1KB9 - chains C and G of the 11 polymer chains in the assembly; structure by X-ray diffraction, 2.30 A resolution.

Chain C:
Molecule: Cytochrome B
From: Saccharomyces cerevisiae
UniProt: P00163 (CYB_YEAST); numbering as in UniProt (aligned over 1-385)
Sequence (385 residues; numbered 1 to 385; the number before each row is that of its first residue):
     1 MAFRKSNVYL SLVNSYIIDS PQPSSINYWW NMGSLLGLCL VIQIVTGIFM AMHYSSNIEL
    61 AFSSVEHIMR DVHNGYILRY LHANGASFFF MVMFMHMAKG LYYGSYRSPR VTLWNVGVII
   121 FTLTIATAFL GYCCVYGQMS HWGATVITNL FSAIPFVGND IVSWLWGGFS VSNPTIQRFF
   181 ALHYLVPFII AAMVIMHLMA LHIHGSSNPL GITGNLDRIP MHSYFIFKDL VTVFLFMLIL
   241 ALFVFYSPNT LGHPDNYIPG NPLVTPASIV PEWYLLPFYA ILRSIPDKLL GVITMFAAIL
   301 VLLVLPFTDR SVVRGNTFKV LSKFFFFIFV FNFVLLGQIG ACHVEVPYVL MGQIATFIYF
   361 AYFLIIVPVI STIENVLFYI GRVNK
Sequence notes: conflict Val270 (Asp in P00163)
Metal / ion sites: heme Fe site 1: His82, His183; heme Fe site 2: His96, His197
Small-molecule neighbours:
  - heme (HEM), molecule 1: Trp29, Trp30, Asn31, Met32, Gly33, Ser34, Leu36, Gly37, Phe89, Met93, His96, Met97, Lys99, Ser105, Tyr106, Leu113, Trp114, Gly117, Val118, Ile120, Phe121, Val194, His197, Leu198, Leu201, Ser206, Ser207
  - heme (HEM), molecule 2: Leu40, Gln43, Ile44, Gly47, Ile48, Met50, Ala51, Tyr54, Val65, Arg79, His82, Ala83, Ala86, Phe89, Thr127, Ala128, Gly131, Tyr132, Cys134, Val135, Phe180, His183, Tyr184, Pro187, Tyr274
  - 1,2-diacyl-sn-glycero-3-phoshocholine (PCF): His222, Ile226, Phe227, Leu230, Val233, Phe234
  - 1,2-diacyl-sn-glycero-3-phosphoinositol (PIE): Ile42, Val45, Asn74, Ile77, Leu81, Met237, Leu240, Ala241, Phe245
  - stigmatellin a (SMA): Thr122, Ile125, Ala126, Phe129, Leu130, Met139, Gly143, Val146, Ile147, Thr148, Leu150, Phe151, Leu165, Phe179, Leu182, Ile269, Val270, Pro271, Glu272, Leu275, Phe278, Tyr279, Leu282, Met295, Phe296, Ile299
  - UQ6 (5-(3,7,11,15,19,23-hexamethyl-tetracosa-2,6,10,14,18,22-hexaenyl)-2,3-dimethoxy-6-methyl-benzene-1,4-diol): Tyr16, Ile17, Ser20, Gln22, Ile26, Trp30, Ser34, Gly37, Leu40, Val41, Ile44, Val45, Ile48, Phe49, Met52, Ala191, Val194, Leu198, Leu201, Ser206, Met221, Asp229
UniProt features mapped onto this chain:
  - binding site (a ubiquinone): Tyr16, His202
  - binding site (heme b): His82, His96, His183, His197
  - natural variant: Thr122 (I122T: In strain: ATCC 44821 / 777-3A; this construct carries the variant), Ile269 (I269ID: In strain: D273-10B/A21)
  - mutagenesis: Gly131 (G131S: In W7: Causes respiratory deficiency)
From the paper describing this entry:
  - binding site for 1,2-diacyl-sn-glycero-3-phoshocholine: His222
  - binding site for UQ6: His202, Met221, Asp229
  - binding site for di-palmitoyl-3-sn-phosphatidylethanolamine: Asn7, Trp29, Tyr102, Tyr103, Asn115
  - binding site for 1,2-diacyl-sn-glycero-3-phosphoinositol: Asn74
  - binding site for cardiolipin: Tyr28, Trp29, Lys228
  - catalytic residues: Arg218, Lys228 (proposed by the authors, not directly observed)

Chain G:
Molecule: Ubiquinol-cytochrome C reductase complex 14 kd protein
From: Saccharomyces cerevisiae
Notes: EC 1.10.2.2
UniProt: P00128 (UCR7_YEAST); residue numbers follow UniProt; this construct covers 3-127
Sequence (125 residues; row label = number of the first residue in the row):
     3 QSFTSIARIG DYILKSPVLS KLCVPVANQF INLAGYKKLG LKFDDLIAEE NPIMQTALRR
    63 LPEDESYARA YRIIRAHQTE LTHHLLPRNE WIKAQEDVPY LLPYILEAEA AAKEKDELDN
   123 IEVSK
From the paper describing this entry:
  - binding site for di-palmitoyl-3-sn-phosphatidylethanolamine: Glu82
  - binding site for cardiolipin: His85
  - catalytic residues: Glu52 (proposed by the authors, not directly observed)

How chain C and chain G interact:
Contacting residue pairs - 57 pairs, chain C then chain G:
  Ser24(C) - His79(G)
  Ser24(C) - Leu83(G)
  Ser25(C) - His79(G)
  Pro109(C) - Glu52(G)
  Asn208(C) - His79(G)  hydrogen bond
  Leu210(C) - Ala78(G)
  Leu210(C) - His79(G)
  Leu210(C) - Glu82(G)
  Ile212(C) - Asp47(G)
  Ile212(C) - Leu48(G)  hydrophobic
  Ile212(C) - Ile75(G)  hydrophobic
  Thr213(C) - Glu51(G)
  Thr213(C) - His79(G)
  Leu216(C) - Ala72(G)  hydrophobic
  Leu216(C) - Ile76(G)  hydrophobic
  Arg310(C) - Gln3(G)  hydrogen bond (backbone-backbone)
  Val312(C) - Phe5(G)  hydrophobic
  Val312(C) - Ile49(G)
  Val312(C) - Ala50(G)  hydrogen bond (backbone-backbone)
  Val313(C) - Leu48(G)
  Arg314(C) - Ala50(G)
  Arg314(C) - Glu52(G)  salt bridge
  Phe318(C) - Ala36(G)
  Phe318(C) - Tyr38(G)  hydrophobic
  Phe318(C) - Leu41(G)  hydrophobic
  Phe318(C) - Leu48(G)  hydrophobic
  Val320(C) - Phe32(G)
  Val320(C) - Leu35(G)  hydrophobic
  Thr372(C) - Gln3(G)
  Glu374(C) - Phe32(G)
  Asn375(C) - Gln3(G)  hydrogen bond
  Asn375(C) - Ile8(G)
  Val376(C) - Ile11(G)  hydrophobic
  Leu377(C) - Ala29(G)
  Leu377(C) - Phe32(G)  hydrophobic
  Phe378(C) - Phe32(G)  hydrophobic
  Phe378(C) - Ile33(G)
  Phe378(C) - Phe45(G)  hydrophobic
  Tyr379(C) - Ile8(G)  hydrophobic
  Tyr379(C) - Ala9(G)
  Tyr379(C) - Gly12(G)
  Tyr379(C) - Asp13(G)  hydrogen bond
  Tyr379(C) - Leu104(G)  hydrophobic
  Ile380(C) - Gly12(G)
  Ile380(C) - Leu16(G)  hydrophobic
  Ile380(C) - Cys25(G)  hydrophobic
  Ile380(C) - Ala29(G)  hydrophobic
  Gly381(C) - Ala29(G)
  Gly381(C) - Asn30(G)
  Gly381(C) - Ile33(G)
  Arg382(C) - Ile33(G)
  Arg382(C) - Phe45(G)
  Arg382(C) - Asp46(G)  salt bridge
  Arg382(C) - Asp99(G)  salt bridge
  Arg382(C) - Pro101(G)
  Val383(C) - Leu16(G)
  Lys385(C) - Asp13(G)
Other interface residues (no listed pair), chain C (31 interface residues in all): Arg107, Ser108, Pro209, Thr317, Leu321
Other interface residues (no listed pair), chain G (40 interface residues in all): Ile15, Val26, Gly37, Leu43, Val100

In short:
Chain C and chain G form an interface of 31 and 40 residues respectively; the contacts include 5 hydrogen
bonds and 3 salt bridges. Among the polar pairs are Arg314(C)-Glu52(G), Arg382(C)-Asp46(G) and
Arg382(C)-Asp99(G). From the paper: catalytic residues Arg218(C), Lys228(C) and Glu52(G); a binding site for
di-palmitoyl-3-sn-phosphatidylethanolamine at Asn7(C), Trp29(C) and Glu82(G) among others.
Here chain C is Cytochrome B and chain G is Ubiquinol-cytochrome C reductase complex 14 kd protein, both from
Saccharomyces cerevisiae. Entry 1KB9 (Yeast cytochrome BC1 complex) was determined by X-ray diffraction.
